8W5G - chains B and H of the 5 polymer chains in the assembly; structure by electron microscopy, 4.00 A resolution.

# Chain B
Molecule: Minor capsid protein A1
Organism: Escherichia phage Qbeta
UniProtKB: Q8LTE1 (A1_BPQBE); residues 1-132 here correspond to UniProt positions 2-133 (UniProt number = residue number + 1)
Sequence (132 residues; each row starts with the number of its first residue):
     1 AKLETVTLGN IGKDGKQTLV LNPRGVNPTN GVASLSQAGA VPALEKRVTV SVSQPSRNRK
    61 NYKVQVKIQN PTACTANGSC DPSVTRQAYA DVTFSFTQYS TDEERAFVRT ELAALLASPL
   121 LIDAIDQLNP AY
Not modelled in the structure: 77-80, 132

# Chain H
Molecule: Heavy chain of Ab7
Organism: Mus musculus
Sequence (90 residues; each row starts with the number of its first residue):
    23 ISCKSSGYAF SSSWMNWVKQ RPGKGLEWIG RIYPENGETN YNGKFKGKAT LTADKSSRSA
    83 YMQLNSLTSE DSAVYFCARS GYYFSSNYDF
Not modelled in the structure: 42-50

# Chain B / chain H interface
Residue-residue contacts (16):
  N10(B) - G29(H)
  N10(B) - Y30(H)
  N10(B) - A31(H)
  K13(B) - Y104(H)
  D14(B) - R101(H)  hydrogen bond (backbone-side chain)
  D14(B) - S108(H)  hydrogen bond
  G15(B) - A31(H)
  A114(B) - E57(H)
  A117(B) - E57(H)
  P119(B) - Y105(H)
  I122(B) - Y104(H)  hydrophobic
  I122(B) - Y105(H)  hydrophobic
  D123(B) - F106(H)
  D126(B) - Y104(H)  hydrogen bond
  Q127(B) - Y104(H)
  Q127(B) - F106(H)
Interface residues without a listed pair, chain B (12 interface residues in all): S118
Interface residues without a listed pair, chain H (13 interface residues in all): Y55, N58, G103, S107

# Overview
12 residues of chain B and 13 residues of chain H are in contact, with 3 hydrogen bonds. Polar pairs include
D14(B)-R101(H), D14(B)-S108(H) and D126(B)-Y104(H).
Chain B is Minor capsid protein A1 (Escherichia phage Qbeta) and chain H is Heavy chain of Ab7 (Mus musculus);
the structure, Cryo-EM structure of Qb-Ab7, was determined by electron microscopy (same publication as 8W5D,
8W5E, 8W5F, 8W5L, 8W5M, 8W5N and 8 further entries).
